3RB0 - chains A and E of the 3 polymer chains in the assembly; structure by X-ray diffraction, 3.23 A resolution.

Chain A:
Molecule: DNA polymerase IV
Organism: Sulfolobus solfataricus
Notes: EC 2.7.7.7
UniProtKB: Q97W02 (DPO42_SULSO); numbering as in UniProt (aligned over 2-341)
Sequence (341 residues; row label = number of the first residue in the row):
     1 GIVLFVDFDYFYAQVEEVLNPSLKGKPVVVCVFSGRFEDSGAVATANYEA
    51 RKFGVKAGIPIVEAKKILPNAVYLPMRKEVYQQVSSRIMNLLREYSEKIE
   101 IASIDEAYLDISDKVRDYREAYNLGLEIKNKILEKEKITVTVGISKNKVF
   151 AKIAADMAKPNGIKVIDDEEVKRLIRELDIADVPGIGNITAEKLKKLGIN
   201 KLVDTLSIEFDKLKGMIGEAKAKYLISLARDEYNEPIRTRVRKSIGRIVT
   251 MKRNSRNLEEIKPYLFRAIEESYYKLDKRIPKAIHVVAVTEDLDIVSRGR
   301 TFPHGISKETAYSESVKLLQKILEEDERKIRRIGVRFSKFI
Construct notes: expression tag (1)
Metal / ion sites: Ca2+ site 1: Asp7, Asp105, Glu106 (together with 2'-deoxyguanosine-5'-triphosphate); Ca2+ site 2: Asp7, Phe8, Asp105 (together with 2'-deoxyguanosine-5'-triphosphate); Ca2+ site 3: Ala181, Ile186 (shared with 2 residues of chain D)
Ligand contacts: 2'-deoxyguanosine-5'-triphosphate (DGT): Asp7, Phe8, Asp9, Tyr10, Phe11, Tyr12, Val32, Ala44, Thr45, Tyr48, Arg51, Ala57, Met76, Ile104, Asp105, Lys159
Swiss-Prot annotation at these positions:
  - active site: Glu106
  - binding site (Mg(2+)): Asp7, Asp105
  - site: Tyr12 (Substrate discrimination)
  - mutagenesis: Asp105 to Glu106 (Loss of function)

Chain E:
Molecule: 20-nt DNA strand
Sequence (20 nucleotides; each row starts with the number of its first residue):
   900 CCTAACXCTACCATCCAACC
Not modelled in the structure: 900
Modified / non-standard residues: MG1 (2'-deoxy-1-methylguanosine 5'-(dihydrogen phosphate)) at position 906

How chain A and chain E interact:
Residue-residue contacts (42):
  Val32(A) - DC905(E)  phosphate contact
  Arg36(A) - DC901(E)  sugar contact
  Arg36(A) - DT902(E)  salt bridge to the phosphate
  Phe37(A) - DT902(E)  sugar contact
  Phe37(A) - DA903(E)  phosphate contact
  Phe37(A) - DA904(E)  phosphate contact
  Ser40(A) - DA904(E)  phosphate contact
  Gly41(A) - DA904(E)  hydrogen bond to the phosphate
  Ala42(A) - DC905(E)  sugar contact
  Gly58(A) - DC905(E)  base contact
  Pro60(A) - DA903(E)  base contact
  Val62(A) - DA903(E)  sugar contact
  Lys78(A) - DC907(E)  sugar contact
  Gly218(A) - DA912(E)  phosphate contact
  Glu219(A) - DA912(E)  hydrogen bond to the phosphate
  Ala220(A) - DC911(E)  sugar contact
  Ala220(A) - DA912(E)  hydrogen bond to the phosphate
  Arg240(A) - DA909(E)  sugar contact
  Arg242(A) - DA909(E)  phosphate contact
  Lys243(A) - DA909(E)  hydrogen bond to the phosphate
  Lys243(A) - DC910(E)  salt bridge to the phosphate
  Ser244(A) - DT908(E)  sugar contact
  Ser244(A) - DA909(E)  hydrogen bond to the phosphate
  Ile245(A) - DT908(E)  phosphate contact
  Gly246(A) - DT908(E)  hydrogen bond to the phosphate
  Arg247(A) - MG1_906(E)  salt bridge to the phosphate
  Arg247(A) - DC907(E)  salt bridge to the phosphate
  Ile248(A) - MG1_906(E)  phosphate contact
  Ile248(A) - DC907(E)  phosphate contact
  Val249(A) - MG1_906(E)  phosphate contact
  Thr250(A) - DC905(E)  sugar contact
  Thr250(A) - MG1_906(E)  hydrogen bond to the phosphate
  Lys252(A) - DC901(E)  phosphate contact
  Arg253(A) - DC901(E)  phosphate contact
  Lys275(A) - DC907(E)  hydrogen bond to the phosphate
  Lys275(A) - DT908(E)  salt bridge to the phosphate
  Leu293(A) - DA904(E)  base contact
  Leu293(A) - DC905(E)  phosphate contact
  Arg331(A) - DA904(E)  salt bridge to the phosphate
  Arg331(A) - DC905(E)  salt bridge to the phosphate
  Arg332(A) - DC905(E)  phosphate contact
  Arg332(A) - MG1_906(E)  salt bridge to the phosphate
Also at the interface, not in a pair above, chain A (31 interface residues in all): Ser34, Val241

Summary:
31 residues of chain A face 12 of chain E across their interface; the contacts include 8 hydrogen bonds and 8
salt bridges. Among the polar pairs are Gly41(A)-DA904(E), Glu219(A)-DA912(E) and Ala220(A)-DA912(E). Chain A
binds 2'-deoxyguanosine-5'-triphosphate.
Chain A is DNA polymerase IV (Sulfolobus solfataricus) and chain E is a 20-nt DNA strand; the structure, Dpo4
extension ternary complex with 3'-terminal primer G base opposite the 1-methylguanine (M1G) lesion, was
determined by X-ray diffraction (same publication as 3RAQ, 3RAX, 3RB3, 3RB4 and 3RB6).
